7XR9 - chains C and D of the 6 polymer chains in the assembly; structure by X-ray diffraction, 2.42 A resolution.

[Chain C (and D)]
Protein: DgpA
From: human intestinal bacterium PUE
Notes: chain D of this document is another copy of the same molecule, construct and numbering; everything in this record applies to it too
UniProt: A0A3Q9WWX8 (A0A3Q9WWX8_9BACT); aligned to UniProt positions 1-366 over residues 1-366 (the alignment contains insertions or deletions, so no single offset holds)
Amino-acid sequence (367 residues; numbered 0 to 366; the number before each row is that of its first residue; numbering starts at 0):
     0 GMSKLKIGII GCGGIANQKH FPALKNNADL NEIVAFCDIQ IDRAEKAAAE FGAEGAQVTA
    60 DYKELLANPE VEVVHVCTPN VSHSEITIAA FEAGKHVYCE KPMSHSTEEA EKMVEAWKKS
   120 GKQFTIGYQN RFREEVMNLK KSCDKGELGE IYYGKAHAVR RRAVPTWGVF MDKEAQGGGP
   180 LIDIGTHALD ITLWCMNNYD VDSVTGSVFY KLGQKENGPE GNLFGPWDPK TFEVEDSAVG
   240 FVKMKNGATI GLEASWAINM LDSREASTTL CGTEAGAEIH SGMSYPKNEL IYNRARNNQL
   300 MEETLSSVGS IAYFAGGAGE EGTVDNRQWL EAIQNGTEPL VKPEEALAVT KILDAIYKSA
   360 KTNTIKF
Not modelled in the structure: 34, 87-89, 306-318 (chain D: 0-1, 34, 87, 306-318)
Differences from the reference sequence: expression tag (0)
Ligand contacts:
  - beta-D-glucopyranose (BGC): Lys100, Arg159, Pro164, Trp166, Phe169, Asp182, Ile183, His186, Glu264
  - NAD (nicotinamide-adenine-dinucleotide): Ile9, Gly10, Cys11, Gly12, Gly13, Ile14, Ala15, Lys18, Cys36, Asp37, Ile38, Gln39, Arg42, Tyr61, Cys76, Thr77, Pro78, Asn79, His82, Glu99, Lys100, Pro101, Gly126, Gln128, Val168, Phe169, Gln175, His186
From the paper describing this entry:
  - binding site for beta-D-glucopyranose: Lys100, Arg159, Trp166, Asp182, His186, Glu264
  - mutagenesis - K100A, R159A, D182A: decreased catalytic activity
  - mutagenesis - D182A: abolished catalytic activity on beta-D-glucopyranose
  - mutagenesis - H186A: unchanged catalytic activity

[Chain C / chain D interface]
Residue-residue contacts - 106 pairs, chain C then chain D:
  Glu149(C) with Lys210(D), salt bridge
  Tyr151(C) with Phe208(D), hydrophobic; Lys210(D); Leu211(D); Asp235(D); Ile257(D)
  Tyr152(C) with Val238(D); Glu252(D), hydrogen bond
  Lys154(C) with Lys154(D); Glu252(D), salt bridge
  Arg160(C) with Asn292(D); Arg293(D), hydrogen bond (side chain-backbone); Leu299(D); Met300(D), hydrogen bond (side chain-backbone)
  Arg161(C) with Ala294(D); Leu299(D)
  Asp201(C) with Thr361(D), hydrogen bond
  Thr204(C) with Thr204(D); Phe240(D)
  Gly205(C) with Lys242(D), hydrogen bond (backbone-side chain)
  Ser206(C) with Phe240(D); Lys242(D); Thr248(D), hydrogen bond
  Phe208(C) with Tyr151(D); Gly246(D); Thr248(D)
  Lys210(C) with Glu149(D), salt bridge; Tyr151(D)
  Leu211(C) with Tyr151(D); Gly271(D); Thr272(D)
  Lys214(C) with Thr272(D); Glu273(D), salt bridge
  Asn216(C) with Glu273(D)
  Glu219(C) with Ala294(D); Asn296(D), hydrogen bond (side chain-backbone); Asn297(D), hydrogen bond (side chain-backbone)
  Gly220(C) with Asn297(D), hydrogen bond (backbone-side chain); Leu299(D)
  Asp235(C) with Tyr151(D)
  Ser236(C) with Tyr151(D)
  Val238(C) with Tyr152(D), hydrophobic; Phe240(D), hydrophobic
  Gly239(C) with Phe240(D)
  Phe240(C) with Thr204(D); Ser206(D); Val238(D), hydrophobic; Phe240(D), hydrophobic
  Lys242(C) with Gly205(D), hydrogen bond (side chain-backbone); Ser206(D); Ser358(D)
  Gly246(C) with Phe208(D)
  Thr248(C) with Ser206(D), hydrogen bond; Phe208(D); Val238(D)
  Glu252(C) with Tyr152(D), hydrogen bond; Lys154(D), salt bridge
  Ile257(C) with Tyr151(D); Tyr152(D), hydrophobic; Cys270(D), hydrophobic
  Asn258(C) with Cys270(D); Gly271(D), hydrogen bond (side chain-backbone); Thr272(D); Glu273(D); Ala274(D); Gly275(D); Asn292(D), hydrogen bond (backbone-side chain)
  Met259(C) with Cys270(D), hydrophobic; Asn292(D)
  Leu260(C) with Glu277(D); Ile290(D), hydrophobic; Glu301(D)
  Leu269(C) with Asn258(D)
  Cys270(C) with Ile257(D), hydrophobic; Asn258(D)
  Gly271(C) with Asn258(D), hydrogen bond (backbone-side chain)
  Thr272(C) with Leu211(D); Lys214(D)
  Glu273(C) with Lys214(D), salt bridge; Asn216(D), hydrogen bond; Asn258(D)
  Ala274(C) with Asn258(D)
  Gly275(C) with Asn258(D)
  Glu277(C) with Leu260(D)
  Ile290(C) with Leu260(D), hydrophobic
  Asn292(C) with Arg160(D); Asn258(D), hydrogen bond (side chain-backbone); Met259(D); Leu260(D)
  Arg293(C) with Arg160(D), hydrogen bond (backbone-side chain)
  Ala294(C) with Glu219(D)
  Arg295(C) with Glu219(D)
  Asn296(C) with Glu219(D), hydrogen bond (backbone-side chain)
  Asn297(C) with Glu219(D); Gly220(D)
  Leu299(C) with Arg160(D); Arg161(D); Gly220(D)
  Met300(C) with Arg160(D), hydrogen bond (backbone-side chain)
  Glu301(C) with Leu260(D)
  Ser358(C) with Lys242(D)
  Thr361(C) with Asp201(D); Lys242(D)
  Thr363(C) with Thr363(D), hydrogen bond
  Lys365(C) with Thr361(D), hydrogen bond (side chain-backbone); Asn362(D)
Other interface residues (no listed pair), chain C (55 interface residues in all): Pro218, Ala256, Thr268
Other interface residues (no listed pair), chain D (55 interface residues in all): Ser236, Gly239, Thr268, Leu269, Ala276, Arg295, Gln298

[In short]
Chain C and chain D each contribute 55 residues to their interface, with 22 hydrogen bonds and 6 salt bridges.
Polar pairs include Glu149(C)-Lys210(D), Lys154(C)-Glu252(D) and Lys214(C)-Glu273(D). From the paper: a
binding site for beta-D-glucopyranose at Lys100(C), Arg159(C) and Trp166(C) among others; K100A, R159A and
D182A of chain C reduce catalytic activity.
Both chains are DgpA (human intestinal bacterium PUE). Entry 7XR9 (Crystal structure of DgpA with glucose) was
determined by X-ray diffraction, deposited together with 7XRE and 7XRF.
